Entry 7MJQ (electron microscopy, 4.20 A resolution (low resolution: residue-level contacts below are approximate; hydrogen-bond / salt-bridge calls are withheld)); this record covers chains A and B of the 6 polymer chains in the assembly.

Chain A (and B):
Name: ATP-sensitive inward rectifier potassium channel 8
Source organism: Rattus norvegicus
Notes: chain B of this document is another copy of the same molecule, construct and numbering; everything in this record applies to it too
UniProt: Q63664 (KCNJ8_RAT); residues 1-424 here = UniProt positions 1-424
Sequence (424 residues; numbered 1 to 424; the number before each row is that of its first residue):
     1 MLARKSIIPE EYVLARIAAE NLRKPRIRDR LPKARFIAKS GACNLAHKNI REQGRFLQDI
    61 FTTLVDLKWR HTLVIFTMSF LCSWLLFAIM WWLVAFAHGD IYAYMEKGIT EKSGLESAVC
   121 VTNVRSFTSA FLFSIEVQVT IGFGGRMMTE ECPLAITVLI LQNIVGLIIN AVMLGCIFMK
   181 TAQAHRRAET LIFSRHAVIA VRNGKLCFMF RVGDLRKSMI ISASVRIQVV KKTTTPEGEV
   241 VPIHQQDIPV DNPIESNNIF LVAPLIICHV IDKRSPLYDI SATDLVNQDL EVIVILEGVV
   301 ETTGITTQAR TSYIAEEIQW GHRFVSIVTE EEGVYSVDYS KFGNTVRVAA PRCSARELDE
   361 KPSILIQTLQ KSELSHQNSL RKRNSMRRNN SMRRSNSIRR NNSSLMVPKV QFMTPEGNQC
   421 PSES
Unresolved in the structure: 1-22, 369-424 (chain B: 1-29, 367-424)
Small-molecule neighbours:
  - ATP (adenosine-5'-triphosphate), molecule 1: Asn49, Ile50, Arg51
  - ATP, molecule 2: Phe193, Ser194, Arg195, Tyr339, Ser340, Phe342, Gly343, Asn344
UniProt features mapped onto this chain:
  - motif: Thr140 to Gly145 (Selectivity filter)
  - site: Asn170 (Role in the control of polyamine-mediated channel gating and in the blocking by intracellular magnesium)
  - modified residue: Ser6 (Phosphoserine)

Chain A / chain B interface:
Pairs across the interface (21; chain A residue first):
  Leu31(A) - Glu332(B)
  Leu31(A) - Gly333(B)
  Pro32(A) - Glu332(B)
  Lys33(A) - Gly333(B)
  Ala46(A) - Tyr335(B)
  Ala46(A) - Ser336(B)
  Ala46(A) - Val337(B)
  Lys48(A) - Asp338(B)
  Lys48(A) - Tyr339(B)
  Asn49(A) - Tyr339(B)
  Asn49(A) - Ser340(B)
  Thr140(A) - Thr140(B)
  Ile141(A) - Ile141(B)
  Gly142(A) - Ile141(B)
  Gly142(A) - Gly142(B)
  Gly142(A) - Phe143(B)
  Gly144(A) - Phe143(B)
  Met147(A) - Phe143(B)
  Ala171(A) - Ile177(B)
  Glu237(A) - Val201(B)
  Pro242(A) - Val328(B)
Interface residues without a listed pair, chain A (23 interface residues in all): Leu45, His47, Ile50, Thr62, Phe143, Gly175, Val240, Asp247, Thr306
Interface residues without a listed pair, chain B (23 interface residues in all): Val139, Gly144, Phe178, Ala184, Arg202, Pro253, Glu301, Ser326

In short:
The chain A/chain B interface involves 23 residues from each chain. Chain A binds ATP.
Chain A and chain B are both ATP-sensitive inward rectifier potassium channel 8 (Rattus norvegicus); the
structure, Vascular KATP channel: Kir6.1 SUR2B quatrefoil-like conformation 2, was determined by electron
microscopy (same publication as 7MIT, 7MJO and 7MJP).
